Entry 2ONK (X-ray diffraction, 3.10 A resolution); this record covers chains A and B of the 5 polymer chains in the assembly.

Chain A (and B):
Protein: Molybdate/tungstate ABC transporter, ATP-binding protein
From: Archaeoglobus fulgidus
Notes: chain B of this document is another copy of the same molecule, construct and numbering; everything in this record applies to it too
UniProtKB: O30144 (O30144_ARCFU); residue numbers follow UniProt; this construct covers 1-240
Chain sequence (240 residues; each row starts with the number of its first residue):
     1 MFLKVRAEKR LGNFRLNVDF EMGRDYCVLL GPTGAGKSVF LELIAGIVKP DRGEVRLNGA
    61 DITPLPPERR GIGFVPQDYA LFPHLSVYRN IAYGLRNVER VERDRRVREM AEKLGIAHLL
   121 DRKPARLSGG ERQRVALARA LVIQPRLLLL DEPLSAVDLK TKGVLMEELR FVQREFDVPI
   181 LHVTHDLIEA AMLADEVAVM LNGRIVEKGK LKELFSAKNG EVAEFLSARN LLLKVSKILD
Swiss-Prot annotation at these positions:
  - binding site (ATP): Gly31 to Ser38
Bound ions: Mg2+: Ser38 (together with phosphate ion)

How chain A and chain B interact:
Pairs across the interface - 53 pairs, chain A then chain B:
  Val157(A) with His185(B)
  Asp158(A) with His185(B); Phe225(B)
  Leu159(A) with Asp186(B); Leu187(B), hydrophobic; Ala228(B), hydrophobic; Leu231(B)
  Lys160(A) with Glu224(B); Phe225(B); Ser227(B), hydrogen bond; Ala228(B); Leu231(B)
  Gly163(A) with Leu231(B)
  His185(A) with Asp158(B)
  Asp186(A) with Leu159(B)
  Leu187(A) with Leu159(B), hydrophobic
  Ile188(A) with Leu232(B), hydrophobic; Val235(B), hydrophobic
  Ala191(A) with Leu239(B), hydrophobic
  Met192(A) with Val235(B), hydrophobic; Ile238(B), hydrophobic
  Leu211(A) with Leu239(B), hydrophobic
  Phe215(A) with Leu239(B), hydrophobic; Asp240(B)
  Glu224(A) with Lys160(B)
  Phe225(A) with Asp158(B); Lys160(B)
  Ser227(A) with Lys160(B)
  Ala228(A) with Leu159(B), hydrophobic; Lys160(B)
  Arg229(A) with Leu239(B); Asp240(B)
  Leu231(A) with Leu159(B); Lys160(B); Gly163(B)
  Leu232(A) with Ile188(B), hydrophobic; Val235(B), hydrophobic
  Leu233(A) with Ser236(B); Leu239(B); Asp240(B)
  Val235(A) with Ile188(B), hydrophobic; Met192(B), hydrophobic; Leu232(B), hydrophobic
  Ser236(A) with Leu233(B); Ser236(B)
  Ile238(A) with Met192(B), hydrophobic
  Leu239(A) with Ala191(B), hydrophobic; Leu211(B), hydrophobic; Arg229(B); Leu233(B)
  Asp240(A) with Phe215(B); Arg229(B); Leu233(B)
Interface residues without a listed pair, chain A (29 interface residues in all): Glu167, Lys212, Lys234
Interface residues without a listed pair, chain B (29 interface residues in all): Val157, Glu167, Lys212, Lys234

Summary:
The chain A/chain B interface involves 29 residues from each chain, with 1 hydrogen bond. Its one
hydrogen-bonded contact is Lys160(A)-Ser227(B). Curated annotation (UniProt) lists 8 ATP-binding residues on
chain A.
Both chains are Molybdate/tungstate ABC transporter, ATP-binding protein (Archaeoglobus fulgidus). Entry 2ONK
(ABC transporter ModBC in complex with its binding protein ModA) was determined by X-ray diffraction together
with 2ONR and 2ONS from the same study.
